Entry 3JCH (electron microscopy, 7.06 A resolution (low resolution: residue-level contacts below are approximate; hydrogen-bond / salt-bridge calls are withheld)); this record covers chains B and C of the 5 polymer chains in the assembly.

# Chain B (and C)
Protein: Magnesium transport protein CorA
Source organism: Thermotoga maritima
Notes: chain C of this document is another copy of the same molecule, construct and numbering; everything in this record applies to it too
UniProt: Q9WZ31 (CORA_THEMA); numbering as in UniProt (aligned over 1-351)
Amino-acid sequence (351 residues; numbered 1 to 351; the number before each row is that of its first residue):
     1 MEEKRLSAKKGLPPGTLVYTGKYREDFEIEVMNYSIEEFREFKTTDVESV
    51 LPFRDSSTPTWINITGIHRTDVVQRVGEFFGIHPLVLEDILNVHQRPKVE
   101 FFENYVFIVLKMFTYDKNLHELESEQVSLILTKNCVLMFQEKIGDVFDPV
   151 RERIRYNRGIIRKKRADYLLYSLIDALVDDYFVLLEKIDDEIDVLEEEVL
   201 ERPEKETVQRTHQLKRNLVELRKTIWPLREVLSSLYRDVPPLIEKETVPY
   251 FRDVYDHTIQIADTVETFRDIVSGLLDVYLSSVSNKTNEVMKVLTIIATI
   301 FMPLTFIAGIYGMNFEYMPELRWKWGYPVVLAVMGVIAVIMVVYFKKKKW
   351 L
Disordered / not traced: 1-17, 348-351 (chain C: 1-16, 349-351)
Swiss-Prot annotation at these positions:
  - motif: G312 to N314 (Probable selectivity filter)
  - site: N288 (Essential for ion permeation), L294 (Important for closing the ion permeation pathway in the closed state), T295 (Threonine that confers selectivity for Co(2+) transport)
  - mutagenesis: D89 (D89F/K: Decreases ion transport), D253 (D253K: Increases protein stability. Decreases ion transport), L280 (L280A: Decreases ion transport), N288 (N288L: Abolishes Co(2+) uptake), M291 (M291A: No effect on ion transport), L294 (L294A/V: Increases ion transport by suppression of an obstruction in the transmembrane ion permeation pathway), T295 (T295L: Strongly reduces Co(2+) uptake. Abolishes Co(2+) uptake; when associated with L-299; T295M: Strongly reduces Co(2+) uptake ...), T299 (T299L: Reduces Co(2+) uptake. Abolishes Co(2+) uptake; when associated with L-295; T299M: No effect on Co(2+) uptake; T299S: Abolishes Co(2+) uptake), P303 (P303A/G/I: Increases ion transport by suppression of a kink in the transmembrane ion permeation pathway), T305 (T305L: Abolishes Co(2+) uptake), I310 (I310A: Increases ion transport), Y311 (Y311A: Abolishes pentamerization. Abolishes ion transport; Y311F: No effect on pentamerization. No effect on ion transport), 7 further mutagenesis entries in UniProt
Reported in the primary citation:
  - conformationally variable residues (domain motion): P249

# How chain B and chain C interact
Contacting residue pairs (5; chain B residue first):
  G309(B) - A308(C)
  G312(B) - G312(C)
  M313(B) - Y311(C)
  M313(B) - G312(C)
  N314(B) - Y311(C)
Interface residues without a listed pair, chain B (6 interface residues in all): F306, E316
Interface residues without a listed pair, chain C (5 interface residues in all): T305, E320

# Overview
6 residues of chain B face 5 of chain C across their interface. From UniProt: 19 mutagenesis sites on chain B.
From the paper: conformational variability at P249(B).
Chain B and chain C are both Magnesium transport protein CorA (Thermotoga maritima); the structure, Cryo-EM
structure of the magnesium channel CorA in the magnesium-free, asymmetric open state II, was determined by
electron microscopy, deposited together with 3JCF and 3JCG.
